5ZSL - chains B and A of the 4 polymer chains in the assembly; structure by X-ray diffraction, 2.30 A resolution.

# Chain B (and A)
Molecule: Toll-like receptor 7
Source organism: Macaca mulatta
Notes: chain A of this document is another copy of the same molecule, construct and numbering; everything in this record applies to it too
Reference sequence: B3Y653 (B3Y653_MACMU); residue numbers follow UniProt; this construct covers 27-839
Chain sequence (823 residues; numbered 23 to 845; the number before each row is that of its first residue):
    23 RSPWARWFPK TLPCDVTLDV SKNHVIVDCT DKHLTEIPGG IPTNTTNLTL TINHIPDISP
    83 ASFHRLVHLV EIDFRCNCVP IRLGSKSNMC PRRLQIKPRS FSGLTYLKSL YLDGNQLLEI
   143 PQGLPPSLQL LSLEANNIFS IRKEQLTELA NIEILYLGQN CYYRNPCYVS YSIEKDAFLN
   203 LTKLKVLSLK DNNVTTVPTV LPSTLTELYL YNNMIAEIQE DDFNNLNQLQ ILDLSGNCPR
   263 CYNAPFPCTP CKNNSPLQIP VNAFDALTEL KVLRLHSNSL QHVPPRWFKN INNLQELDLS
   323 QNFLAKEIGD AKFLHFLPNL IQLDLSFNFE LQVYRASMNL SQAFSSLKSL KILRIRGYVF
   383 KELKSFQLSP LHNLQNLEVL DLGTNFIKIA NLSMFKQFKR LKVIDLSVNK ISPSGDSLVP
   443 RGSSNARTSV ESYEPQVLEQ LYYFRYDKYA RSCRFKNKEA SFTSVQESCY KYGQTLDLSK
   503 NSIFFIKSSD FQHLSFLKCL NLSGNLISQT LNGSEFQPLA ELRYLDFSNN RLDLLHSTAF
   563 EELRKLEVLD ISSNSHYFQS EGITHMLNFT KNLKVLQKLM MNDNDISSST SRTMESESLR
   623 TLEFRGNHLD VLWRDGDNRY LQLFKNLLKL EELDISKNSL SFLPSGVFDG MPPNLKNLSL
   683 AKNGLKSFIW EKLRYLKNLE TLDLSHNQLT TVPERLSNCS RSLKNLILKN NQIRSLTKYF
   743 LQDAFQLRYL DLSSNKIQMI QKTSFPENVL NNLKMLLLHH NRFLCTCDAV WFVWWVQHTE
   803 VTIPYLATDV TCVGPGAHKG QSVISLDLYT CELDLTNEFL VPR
Not modelled in the structure: 23-26, 436-456, 479-489, 836-845 (chain A: 23-26, 436-458, 477-489, 836-845)
Sequence notes: expression tag (23-26, 840-845); engineered mutation Gln167 (Asn in B3Y653), Gln389 (Asn in B3Y653), Gln488 (Asn in B3Y653), Gln799 (Asn in B3Y653)
Disulfide bonds: Cys36-Cys51, Cys98-Cys475, Cys100-Cys112, Cys183-Cys189, Cys260-Cys273, Cys263-Cys270, Cys491-Cys521, Cys787-Cys814, Cys789-Cys833
Covalent attachments: N-acetylglucosamine (NAG) linked to Asn69, Asn215, Asn361, Asn413, Asn523, Asn534, Asn590, Asn679, Asn720
Ligand contacts:
  - GGUUGG (9K9; 2-amino-9-[(2S,3aR,4R,6R,6aR)-2-hydroxy-6-(hydroxymethyl)-2-oxotetrahydro-2H-2lambda~5~-furo[3,4-d][1,3,2]dioxaphosphol-4-yl]-3,9-dihydro-6H-purin-6-one), molecule 1: Tyr264, Phe351, Leu353, Gln354, Val355, Tyr356, Val381, Phe408, Lys410, Lys432
  - GGUUGG (9K9), molecule 2: Thr532, Asp555, Leu557, Gly584, Ile585, Thr586

# How chain B and chain A interact
Contacting residue pairs (83):
  Arg104(B) with Asp637(A); Gly638(A)
  Lys108(B) with Asp637(A), salt bridge; Phe664(A); Ser689(A)
  Ser109(B) with Lys688(A)
  Tyr185(B) with Gly638(A)
  Arg186(B) with Asp637(A), hydrogen bond (side chain-backbone)
  Tyr264(B) with Thr586(A), hydrogen bond
  Asn265(B) with Thr586(A), hydrogen bond; Thr612(A), hydrogen bond
  Ala266(B) with Arg641(A), hydrogen bond (backbone-side chain)
  Pro267(B) with Asp639(A); Arg641(A), hydrogen bond (backbone-side chain)
  Phe268(B) with Arg641(A), hydrogen bond (backbone-side chain)
  Pro269(B) with Gly638(A); Asp639(A); Arg641(A)
  Thr406(B) with Glu583(A)
  Val430(B) with Ser582(A)
  Lys432(B) with Ser530(A); Asp555(A), salt bridge; Tyr579(A), hydrogen bond
  Gln462(B) with Glu583(A)
  Leu463(B) with Glu583(A)
  Tyr464(B) with Glu583(A), hydrogen bond (backbone-side chain)
  Tyr465(B) with Glu583(A), hydrogen bond (backbone-side chain)
  Phe466(B) with Glu583(A), hydrogen bond (backbone-side chain); Gly584(A)
  Lys502(B) with His578(A); Ser582(A)
  Asn503(B) with Arg553(A), hydrogen bond (backbone-side chain)
  Ser504(B) with Phe506(A); Tyr579(A)
  Phe506(B) with Phe506(A), hydrophobic
  Gly526(B) with Arg553(A), hydrogen bond (backbone-side chain); His578(A)
  Asn527(B) with Arg553(A), hydrogen bond (backbone-side chain)
  Leu528(B) with Phe506(A), hydrophobic; Leu528(A), hydrophobic; Ser530(A); Arg553(A)
  Ser530(B) with Lys432(A), hydrogen bond (backbone-side chain); Leu528(A)
  Asn551(B) with Arg553(A)
  Arg553(B) with Asn503(A), hydrogen bond (side chain-backbone); Gly526(A), hydrogen bond (side chain-backbone); Asn527(A), hydrogen bond (side chain-backbone); Leu528(A); Asn551(A)
  Asp555(B) with Lys432(A), salt bridge
  His578(B) with Lys502(A); Gly526(A)
  Tyr579(B) with Lys432(A), hydrogen bond; Ser504(A)
  Ser582(B) with Val430(A); Lys502(A)
  Glu583(B) with Thr406(A); Gln462(A); Leu463(A); Tyr464(A), hydrogen bond (side chain-backbone); Tyr465(A), hydrogen bond (side chain-backbone); Phe466(A), hydrogen bond (side chain-backbone)
  Gly584(B) with Phe466(A)
  Thr586(B) with Tyr264(A), hydrogen bond; Asn265(A), hydrogen bond
  Thr612(B) with Asn265(A), hydrogen bond
  Arg636(B) with Arg186(A)
  Asp637(B) with Arg104(A), salt bridge; Lys108(A), salt bridge; Arg186(A), hydrogen bond (backbone-side chain)
  Gly638(B) with Arg104(A); Tyr185(A); Pro269(A)
  Asp639(B) with Pro267(A); Pro269(A)
  Arg641(B) with Ala266(A), hydrogen bond (side chain-backbone); Pro267(A), hydrogen bond (side chain-backbone); Phe268(A), hydrogen bond (side chain-backbone); Pro269(A)
  Phe664(B) with Lys108(A)
  Lys688(B) with Ser109(A)
  Ser689(B) with Lys108(A)
Interface residues without a listed pair, chain B (51 interface residues in all): Ile103, Phe349, Arg378, Phe408, Gln581, Ile585
Interface residues without a listed pair, chain A (51 interface residues in all): Ile103, Phe349, Arg378, Phe408, Gln581, Ile585, Arg636

# In short
The chain B/chain A interface involves 51 residues from each chain, with 29 hydrogen bonds and 5 salt bridges.
Polar contacts include Lys108(B)-Asp637(A), Lys432(B)-Asp555(A) and Asp637(B)-Arg104(A). Bound to chain B:
GGUUGG.
Both chains are Toll-like receptor 7 (Macaca mulatta). Entry 5ZSL (Crystal structure of monkey TLR7 in complex
with GGUUGG) was determined by X-ray diffraction (same publication as 5ZSA, 5ZSB, 5ZSC, 5ZSD, 5ZSE, 5ZSM and
5ZSN).
